Entry 8U9P (electron microscopy, 3.20 A resolution); this record covers chains E and G of the 7 polymer chains in the assembly.

Chain E:
Protein: Cell division control protein 48
Organism: Saccharomyces cerevisiae
Notes: EC 3.6.4.6
UniProtKB: P25694 (CDC48_YEAST); residue numbers follow UniProt; this construct covers 1-835
Sequence (835 residues; row label = number of the first residue in the row):
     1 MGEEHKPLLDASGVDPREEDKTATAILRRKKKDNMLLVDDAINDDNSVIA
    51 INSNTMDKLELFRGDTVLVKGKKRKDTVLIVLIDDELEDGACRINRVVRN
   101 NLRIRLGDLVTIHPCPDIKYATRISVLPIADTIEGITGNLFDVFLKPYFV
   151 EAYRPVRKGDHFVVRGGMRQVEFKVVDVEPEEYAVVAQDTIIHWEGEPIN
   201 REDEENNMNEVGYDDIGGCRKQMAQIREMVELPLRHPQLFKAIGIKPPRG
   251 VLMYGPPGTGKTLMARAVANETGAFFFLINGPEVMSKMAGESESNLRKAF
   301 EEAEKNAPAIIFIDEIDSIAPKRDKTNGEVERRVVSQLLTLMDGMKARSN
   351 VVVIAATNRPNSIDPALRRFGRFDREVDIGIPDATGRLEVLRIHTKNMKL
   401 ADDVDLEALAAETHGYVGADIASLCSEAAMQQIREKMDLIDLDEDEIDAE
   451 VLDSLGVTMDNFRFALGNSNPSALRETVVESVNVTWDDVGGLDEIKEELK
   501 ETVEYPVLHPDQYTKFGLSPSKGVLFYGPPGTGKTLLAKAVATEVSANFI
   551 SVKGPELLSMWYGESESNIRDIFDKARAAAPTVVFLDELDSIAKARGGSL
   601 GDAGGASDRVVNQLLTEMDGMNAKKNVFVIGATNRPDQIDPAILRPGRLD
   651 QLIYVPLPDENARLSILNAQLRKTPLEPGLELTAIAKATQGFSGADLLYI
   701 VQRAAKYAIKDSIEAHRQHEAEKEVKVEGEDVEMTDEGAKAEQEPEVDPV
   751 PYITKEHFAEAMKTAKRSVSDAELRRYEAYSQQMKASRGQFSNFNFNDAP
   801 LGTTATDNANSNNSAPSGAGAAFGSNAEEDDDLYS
Disordered / not traced: 1-199, 381-382, 441-448, 478-483, 657-658, 714-751, 797-835
UniProt features mapped onto this chain:
  - binding site (ATP): P257 to L263, N358, H394, G531 to L536
  - modified residue: S472 (Phosphoserine), S519 (Phosphoserine), T735 (Phosphothreonine), S770 (Phosphoserine)
  - cross-link (Glycyl lysine isopeptide (Lys-Gly)): K305 (interchain with G-Cter in ubiquitin), K322 (interchain with G-Cter in ubiquitin), K346 (interchain with G-Cter in ubiquitin), K522 (interchain with G-Cter in ubiquitin), K539 (interchain with G-Cter in ubiquitin), K594 (interchain with G-Cter in ubiquitin), K673 (interchain with G-Cter in ubiquitin)
Residues lining bound ligands:
  - 08T ([[[(2R,3S,4R,5R)-5-(6-aminopurin-9-yl)-3,4-bis(oxidanyl)oxolan-2-yl]methoxy-oxidanyl-phosphoryl]oxy-oxidanyl-phosphoryl]oxy-tris(fluoranyl)beryllium), molecule 1: L339, D343, R369, R372
  - 08T, molecule 2: D619, R645, R648
  - ADP (adenosine-5'-diphosphate), molecule 1: D215, I216, G217, G258, T259, G260, K261, T262, L263, R266, V390, I393, H394, G418, A419
  - ADP, molecule 2: D488, V489, G490, P530, G531, T532, G533, K534, T535, L536, I666, Q670, G694, A695, L698
From the paper describing this entry:
  - catalytic residues: E315, R369, R372, E588, R645, R648 (citing earlier work)

Chain G:
Protein: Substrate
Organism: Saccharomyces cerevisiae
Sequence (23 residues; row label = number of the first residue in the row):
     1 AAAAAAAAAAAAAVAVAVAVAAA

How chain E and chain G interact:
Contacting residue pairs - 14 pairs, chain E then chain G:
  K287(E) with A10(G)
  M288(E) with A9(G), hydrophobic
  A289(E) with A9(G)
  N327(E) with A15(G)
  M560(E) with A21(G); A22(G), hydrogen bond (backbone-backbone); A23(G)
  W561(E) with A19(G), hydrophobic; V20(G); A21(G), hydrophobic; A22(G)
  Y562(E) with V20(G), hydrogen bond (backbone-backbone)
  D602(E) with A22(G); A23(G)
Also at the interface, not in a pair above, chain E (9 interface residues in all): R609

In short:
9 residues of chain E face 8 of chain G across their interface; the contacts include 2 hydrogen bonds.
Main-chain hydrogen bonds include M560(E)-A22(G) and Y562(E)-V20(G). Ligands of chain E: compound 08T and ADP.
From UniProt: 15 ATP-binding residues on chain E. From the paper: catalytic residues E315(E), R369(E) and
R372(E) among others.
Chain E is Cell division control protein 48 and chain G is Substrate, both from Saccharomyces cerevisiae; the
structure, Cdc48-Shp1 unfolding native substrate, Class 2, was determined by electron microscopy, deposited
together with 8U7T, 8U8I, 8U9C, 8U9Q, 8U9Z, 8UA0 and 3 further entries.
